PDB entry 8JSM | electron microscopy, 3.30 A resolution | chains D and E of the 6 polymer chains in the assembly

== Chain D (and E) ==
Name: Polymerase cofactor VP35
From: Ebola virus
Notes: chain E of this document is another copy of the same molecule, construct and numbering; everything in this record applies to it too
Reference sequence: A0A1C4HDK9 (A0A1C4HDK9_9MONO); residues 1-340 here = UniProt positions 1-340
Amino-acid sequence (340 residues; each row starts with the number of its first residue):
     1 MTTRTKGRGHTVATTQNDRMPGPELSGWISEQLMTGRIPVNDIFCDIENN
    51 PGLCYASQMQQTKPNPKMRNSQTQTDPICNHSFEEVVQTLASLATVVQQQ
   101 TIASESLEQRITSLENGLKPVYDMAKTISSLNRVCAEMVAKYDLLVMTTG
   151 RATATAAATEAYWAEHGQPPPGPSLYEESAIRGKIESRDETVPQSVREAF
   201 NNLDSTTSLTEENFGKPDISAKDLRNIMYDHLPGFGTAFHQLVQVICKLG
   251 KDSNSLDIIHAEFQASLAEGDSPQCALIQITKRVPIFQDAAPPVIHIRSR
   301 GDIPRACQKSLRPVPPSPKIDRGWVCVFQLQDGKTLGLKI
Unresolved in the structure: 1-81, 150-340 (chain E: 1-79, 147-340)

== How chain D and chain E interact ==
Residue-residue contacts (24):
  T89(D) with T89(E)
  S92(D) with L93(E)
  L93(D) with S92(E); L93(E)
  V96(D) with L93(E), hydrophobic; V96(E), hydrophobic
  Q100(D) with Q100(E)
  L107(D) with L107(E), hydrophobic
  R110(D) with L107(E); I111(E)
  I111(D) with R110(E)
  S113(D) with L114(E)
  L114(D) with L114(E), hydrophobic
  N116(D) with Y122(E), hydrogen bond (backbone-side chain)
  P120(D) with Y122(E), hydrophobic
  T127(D) with I128(E)
  S130(D) with N132(E)
  L131(D) with N132(E)
  V134(D) with C135(E); V139(E), hydrophobic
  E137(D) with V139(E); D143(E)
  K141(D) with Y142(E), hydrogen bond (side chain-backbone); V146(E)
Interface residues without a listed pair, chain D (28 interface residues in all): E85, V86, Q99, A103, G117, M124, I128, M138, L144, L145
Interface residues without a listed pair, chain E (27 interface residues in all): E85, V86, Q99, A103, V121, M124, A125, L131, A136, M138

== Overview ==
Chain D and chain E form an interface of 28 and 27 residues respectively, with 2 hydrogen bonds. Among the
polar pairs are N116(D)-Y122(E) and K141(D)-Y142(E).
Chain D and chain E are both Polymerase cofactor VP35 (Ebola virus); the structure, The structure of EBOV
L-VP35-RNA complex (conformation 1), was determined by electron microscopy (same publication as 8JSL and
8JSN).
